7COW - chains I and N of the 20 polymer chains in the assembly; structure by X-ray diffraction, 2.86 A resolution.

Chain I:
Molecule: 353-nt DNA strand
Organism: other sequences
Sequence (353 nucleotides; numbered 1 to 353; the number before each row is that of its first residue):
     1 CGCTGCGAAAAAAAAAACGCATCCCGGTGCCGAGGCCGCTCAATTGGTCG
    51 TAGACAGCTCTAGCACCGCTTAAACGCACGTACGCGCTGTCTACCGCGTT
   101 TTAACCGCCACTAGAAGCGCTTACTAGTCTCCAGGCACGTGTGAGACCGG
   151 CACATGAAAAAAAAAATGCATGCTCGAGTATGAAAAAAAAAATCGCATCC
   201 CGGTGCCGAGGCCGCTCAATTGGTCGTAGACAGCTCTAGCACCGCTTAAA
   251 CGCACGTACGCGCTGTCTACCGCGTTTTAACCGCCACTAGAAGCGCTTAC
   301 TAGTCTCCAGGCACGTGTGAGACCGGCACATGAAAAAAAAAACGCAGCGG
   351 TAC
Bound ions: K+ site 1: DT61 (shared with 1 residue of chain J); K+ site 2: DT237, DA238

Chain N:
Name: Histone H2B type 1-J
Organism: Homo sapiens
UniProt: P06899 (H2B1J_HUMAN); residues 0-125 here correspond to UniProt positions 1-126 (UniProt number = residue number + 1)
Amino-acid sequence (128 residues; row label = number of the first residue in the row; numbers below 1 keep their minus sign (Ser-2 is residue -2)):
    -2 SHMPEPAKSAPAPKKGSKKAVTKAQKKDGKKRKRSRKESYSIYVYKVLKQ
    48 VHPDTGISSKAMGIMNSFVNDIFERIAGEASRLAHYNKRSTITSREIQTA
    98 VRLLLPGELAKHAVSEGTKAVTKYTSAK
Disordered / not traced: -2 to 29
Differences from the reference sequence: expression tag (-2 to -1)

Chain I / chain N interface:
Pairs across the interface (18; chain I residue first):
  DA33(I) - Tyr42(N)  sugar contact
  DA33(I) - Ile54(N)  sugar contact
  DA33(I) - Ser55(N)  phosphate contact
  DA33(I) - Ser56(N)  hydrogen bond to the phosphate
  DG34(I) - Tyr42(N)  hydrogen bond to the phosphate
  DG34(I) - Gly53(N)  phosphate contact
  DG34(I) - Ile54(N)  phosphate contact
  DT40(I) - Arg33(N)  base contact
  DC41(I) - Arg33(N)  hydrogen bond to the sugar
  DA42(I) - Arg33(N)  salt bridge to the phosphate
  DA42(I) - Glu35(N)  sugar contact
  DA52(I) - Ser87(N)  phosphate contact
  DA52(I) - Thr88(N)  hydrogen bond to the phosphate
  DG53(I) - Arg86(N)  phosphate contact
  DG53(I) - Ser87(N)  hydrogen bond to the phosphate
  DG53(I) - Thr88(N)  hydrogen bond to the phosphate
  DA54(I) - Arg86(N)  salt bridge to the phosphate
  DG117(I) - Ser32(N)  hydrogen bond to the phosphate
Interface residues without a listed pair, chain I (11 interface residues in all): DC39, DA116
Interface residues without a listed pair, chain N (13 interface residues in all): Lys30, Lys85

Summary:
The interface between chain I and chain N involves 11 residues on one side and 13 on the other; the contacts
include 7 hydrogen bonds and 2 salt bridges. Polar pairs include DC41(I)-Arg33(N), DA33(I)-Ser56(N) and
DG34(I)-Tyr42(N).
Chain I is a 353-nt DNA strand (other sequences) and chain N is Histone H2B type 1-J (Homo sapiens); the
structure, 353 bp di-nucleosome harboring cohesive DNA termini with linker histone H1.0, was determined by
X-ray diffraction, deposited together with 6LER, 6L9Z, 6LA2 and 6LAB.
